Entry 3TRY (X-ray diffraction, 2.30 A resolution); this record covers chain A.

[Chain A]
Molecule: D-Villin-1
Notes: fragment: headpiece subdomain
UniProtKB: P02640 (VILI_CHICK); residues 1-35 here correspond to UniProt positions 792-826 (UniProt number = residue number + 791)
Chain sequence (35 residues; numbered 1 to 35; the number before each row is that of its first residue):
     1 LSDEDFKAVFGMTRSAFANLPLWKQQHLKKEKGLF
Unresolved in the structure: 35
Modified positions: Leu1, Leu20, Leu22, Leu28, Leu34 (D-leucine; DLE); Ser2, Ser15 (D-serine; DSN); Asp3, Asp5 (D-aspartic acid; DAS); Glu4, Glu31 (D-glutamic acid; DGL); Phe6, Phe10, Phe17, Phe35 (D-phenylalanine; DPN); Lys7, Lys24, Lys29, Lys30, Lys32 (D-lysine; DLY); Ala8, Ala16, Ala18 (D-alanine; DAL); Val9 (D-valine; DVA); Met12 (D-methionine; MED); Thr13 (D-threonine; DTH); Arg14 (D-arginine; DAR); Asn19 (D-asparagine; DSG); Pro21 (D-proline; DPR); Trp23 (D-tryptophan; DTR); Gln25, Gln26 (D-glutamine; DGN); His27 (D-histidine; DHI)
Differences from the reference sequence: engineered mutation His27 (Asn818 in P02640)
Curated features (UniProtKB/Swiss-Prot):
  - region: Lys29 to Lys32 (Absolutely required for activity)

[Overview]
Chain A is D-Villin-1; the structure, Crystal structure of racemic villin headpiece subdomain in space group
I-4c2, was determined by X-ray diffraction (same publication as 3TJW, 3TRV and 3TRW).
